PDB entry 5VHQ | electron microscopy, 8.90 A resolution (very low resolution: no residue pairs are listed; an interface is given only as per-side residue counts) | chains B and f of the 8 polymer chains in the assembly

== Chain B ==
Protein: 26S proteasome regulatory subunit 4
From: Homo sapiens
UniProt: P62191 (PRS4_HUMAN); numbering as in UniProt (aligned over 167-433)
Sequence (267 residues; row label = number of the first residue in the row):
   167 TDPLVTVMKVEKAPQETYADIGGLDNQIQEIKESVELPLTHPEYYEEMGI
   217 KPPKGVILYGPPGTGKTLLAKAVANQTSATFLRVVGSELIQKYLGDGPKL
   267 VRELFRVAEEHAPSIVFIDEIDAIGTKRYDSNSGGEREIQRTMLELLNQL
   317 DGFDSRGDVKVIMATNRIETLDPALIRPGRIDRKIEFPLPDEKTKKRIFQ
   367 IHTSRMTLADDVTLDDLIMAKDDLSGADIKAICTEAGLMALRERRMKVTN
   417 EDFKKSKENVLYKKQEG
Disordered / not traced: 167-188, 289-300
Swiss-Prot annotation at these positions:
  - binding site (ATP): Gly226 to Thr233
  - modified residue: Lys258 (N6-acetyllysine)
  - cross-link: Lys237 (Glycyl lysine isopeptide (Lys-Gly) (interchain with G-Cter in ubiquitin))
  - natural variant: Ile328 (I328T: In BKAH; uncertain significance)

== Chain f ==
Protein: 26S proteasome non-ATPase regulatory subunit 2
From: Homo sapiens
UniProt: Q13200 (PSMD2_HUMAN); numbering as in UniProt (aligned over 6-853)
Sequence (848 residues; row label = number of the first residue in the row):
     6 RDKAPVQPQQSPAAAPGGTDEKPSGKERRDAGDKDKEQELSEEDKQLQDE
    56 LEMLVERLGEKDTSLYRPALEELRRQIRSSTTSMTSVPKPLKFLRPHYGK
   106 LKEIYENMAPGENKRFAADIISVLAMTMSGERECLKYRLVGSQEELASWG
   156 HEYVRHLAGEVAKEWQELDDAEKVQREPLLTLVKEIVPYNMAHNAEHEAC
   206 DLLMEIEQVDMLEKDIDENAYAKVCLYLTSCVNYVPEPENSALLRCALGV
   256 FRKFSRFPEALRLALMLNDMELVEDIFTSCKDVVVQKQMAFMLGRHGVFL
   306 ELSEDVEEYEDLTEIMSNVQLNSNFLALARELDIMEPKVPDDIYKTHLEN
   356 NRFGGSGSQVDSARMNLASSFVNGFVNAAFGQDKLLTDDGNKWLYKNKDH
   406 GMLSAAASLGMILLWDVDGGLTQIDKYLYSSEDYIKSGALLACGIVNSGV
   456 RNECDPALALLSDYVLHNSNTMRLGSIFGLGLAYAGSNREDVLTLLLPVM
   506 GDSKSSMEVAGVTALACGMIAVGSCNGDVTSTILQTIMEKSETELKDTYA
   556 RWLPLGLGLNHLGKGEAIEAILAALEVVSEPFRSFANTLVDVCAYAGSGN
   606 VLKVQQLLHICSEHFDSKEKEEDKDKKEKKDKDKKEAPADMGAHQGVAVL
   656 GIALIAMGEEIGAEMALRTFGHLLRYGEPTLRRAVPLALALISVSNPRLN
   706 ILDTLSKFSHDADPEVSYNSIFAMGMVGSGTNNARLAAMLRQLAQYHAKD
   756 PNNLFMVRLAQGLTHLGKGTLTLCPYHSDRQLMSQVAVAGLLTVLVSFLD
   806 VRNIILGKSHYVLYGLVAAMQPRMLVTFDEELRPLPVSVRVGQAVDVV
Disordered / not traced: 56-69, 104-117, 147-162, 194-206, 290-296, 383-386, 490-492, 700-713, 729-738, 755-772, 805-853
Swiss-Prot annotation at these positions:
  - modified residue: Ser16 (Phosphoserine), Thr24 (Phosphothreonine), Ser29 (Phosphoserine), Ser147 (Phosphoserine), Tyr194 (Phosphotyrosine), Ser361 (Phosphoserine), Ser363 (Phosphoserine), Lys551 (N6-acetyllysine)

== Interface between chain B and chain f ==
At this resolution (9 A) residue pairs are not listed: 6 residues of chain B and 6 of chain f lie at the interface.

== Summary ==
The chain B/chain f interface involves 6 residues from each chain. From UniProt: 8 ATP-binding residues on
chain B.
Here chain B is 26S proteasome regulatory subunit 4 and chain f is 26S proteasome non-ATPase regulatory
subunit 2, both from Homo sapiens. Entry 5VHQ (Conformational Landscape of the p28-Bound Human Proteasome
Regulatory Particle) was determined by electron microscopy together with 5VGZ, 5VHF, 5VHH, 5VHI, 5VHJ, 5VHM
and 5 further entries from the same study.
